Entry 6AFM (X-ray diffraction, 1.30 A resolution); this record covers chain A.

# Chain A
Molecule: Beta-lactamase
From: Burkholderia thailandensis
Notes: EC 3.5.2.6
Reference sequence: A0A2Z4SUB5 (A0A2Z4SUB5_BURTH); the author numbering skips numbers that UniProt does not, so the offset changes along the chain: 26-238 = UniProt 31-243; 240-252 = UniProt 244-256; 254-291 = UniProt 257-294
Chain sequence (268 residues; row label = number of the first residue in the row; note: 2 numbers in that range are skipped by the numbering (no residue carries them; nothing is unmodelled there)):
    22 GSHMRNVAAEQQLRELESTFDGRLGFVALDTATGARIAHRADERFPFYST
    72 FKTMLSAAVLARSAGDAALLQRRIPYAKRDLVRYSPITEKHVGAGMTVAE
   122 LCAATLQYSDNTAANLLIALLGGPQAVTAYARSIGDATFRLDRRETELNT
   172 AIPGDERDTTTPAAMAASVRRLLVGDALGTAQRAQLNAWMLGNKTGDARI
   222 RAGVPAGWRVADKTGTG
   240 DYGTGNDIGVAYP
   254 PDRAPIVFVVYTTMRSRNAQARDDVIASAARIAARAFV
Sequence notes: expression tag (22-25); engineered mutation Tyr-69 (Cys74 in A0A2Z4SUB5)
From the paper describing this entry:
  - mutagenesis - C69Y: increased catalytic activity on CAZ
  - catalytic residues: Ser-70, Thr-237
  - catalytic residues: Lys-73, Glu-166, Asn-170 (citing earlier work)
  - conformationally variable residues (helix shift, loop rearrangement, side-chain flip): Thr-237 to Asp-240, Tyr-241, Thr-243 to Gly-244, Arg-270, Ala-272 to Arg-275
  - contacts within the chain: Arg-220/Thr-237, Arg-220/Arg-275

# Summary
The paper reports catalytic residues Ser-70, Thr-237 and Lys-73 among others; C69Y increases catalytic
activity on CAZ.
Chain A is Beta-lactamase (Burkholderia thailandensis); the structure, Crystal structure of class A
b-lactamase, PenL, variant Cys69Tyr, from Burkholderia thailandensis, was determined by X-ray diffraction
together with 6AFN, 6AFO and 6AFP from the same study.
